3DI1 - chains A and B; structure by X-ray diffraction, 2.20 A resolution.

# Chain A (and B)
Protein: Dihydrodipicolinate synthase
Source organism: Staphylococcus aureus subsp. aureus
Notes: EC 4.2.1.52; chain B of this document is another copy of the same molecule, construct and numbering; everything in this record applies to it too
UniProtKB: Q5HG25 (DAPA_STAAC); residue numbers follow UniProt; this construct covers 1-295
Chain sequence (295 residues; row label = number of the first residue in the row):
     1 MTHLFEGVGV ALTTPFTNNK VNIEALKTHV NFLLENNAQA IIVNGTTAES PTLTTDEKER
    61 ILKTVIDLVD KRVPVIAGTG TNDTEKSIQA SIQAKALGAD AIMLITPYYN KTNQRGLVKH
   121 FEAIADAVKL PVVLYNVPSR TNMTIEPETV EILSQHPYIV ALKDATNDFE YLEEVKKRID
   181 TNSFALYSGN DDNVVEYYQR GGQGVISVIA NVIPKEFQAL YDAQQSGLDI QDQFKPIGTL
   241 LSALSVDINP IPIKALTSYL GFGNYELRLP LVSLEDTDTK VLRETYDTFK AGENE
Not modelled in the structure: 1, 292-295 (chain B: 292-295)
Glycans and other covalent adducts: pyruvic acid (PYR) linked to Lys163
Residues lining bound ligands: pyruvic acid (PYR): Ala11, Gly45, Thr46, Thr47, Met103, Tyr135, Ile206, Val208
Swiss-Prot annotation at these positions:
  - active site: Tyr135 (Proton donor/acceptor), Lys163 (Schiff-base intermediate with substrate)
  - binding site (pyruvate): Thr47, Ile206
  - site (Part of a proton relay during catalysis): Thr46, Tyr109

# Interface between chain A and chain B
Residue-residue contacts (70):
  Thr46(A) with Tyr109(B), hydrogen bond
  Pro51(A) with Asn82(B); Asp83(B); Tyr109(B), hydrophobic; Asn110(B)
  Thr52(A) with Asn82(B); Asp83(B)
  Asn82(A) with Pro51(B); Pro270(B)
  Asp83(A) with Pro51(B); Thr52(B)
  Thr84(A) with Leu269(B), hydrogen bond (side chain-backbone); Pro270(B)
  Ile105(A) with Tyr109(B), hydrophobic
  Pro107(A) with Pro270(B), hydrophobic
  Tyr108(A) with Tyr108(B), hydrophobic; Tyr109(B), hydrophobic
  Tyr109(A) with Thr46(B), hydrogen bond; Pro51(B), hydrophobic; Ile105(B), hydrophobic; Tyr108(B), hydrophobic; Tyr135(B); Arg140(B), hydrogen bond (backbone-side chain)
  Asn110(A) with Pro51(B); Arg140(B), hydrogen bond (backbone-side chain); Ile248(B); Pro270(B)
  Lys111(A) with Ser139(B), hydrogen bond (side chain-backbone); Leu271(B)
  Thr112(A) with Ile248(B); Pro270(B), hydrogen bond (side chain-backbone); Leu271(B)
  Asn113(A) with Asp247(B), hydrogen bond; Val272(B)
  Arg115(A) with Val272(B); Ser273(B), hydrogen bond (side chain-backbone); Glu275(B), salt bridge
  Gly116(A) with Pro270(B)
  Lys119(A) with Leu269(B)
  His120(A) with Pro270(B)
  Tyr135(A) with Tyr109(B)
  Pro138(A) with Asn142(B), hydrogen bond (backbone-side chain)
  Ser139(A) with Lys111(B), hydrogen bond (backbone-side chain); Asn142(B)
  Arg140(A) with Tyr109(B), hydrogen bond (side chain-backbone); Asn110(B), hydrogen bond (side chain-backbone)
  Asn142(A) with Pro138(B); Ser139(B), hydrogen bond (side chain-backbone); Asn142(B)
  Asp247(A) with Asn113(B), hydrogen bond
  Ile248(A) with Asn110(B); Thr112(B); Asn113(B)
  Leu269(A) with Thr84(B), hydrogen bond (backbone-side chain); Lys119(B)
  Pro270(A) with Asn82(B); Thr84(B); Pro107(B), hydrophobic; Asn110(B); Thr112(B), hydrogen bond (backbone-side chain); Gly116(B); His120(B)
  Leu271(A) with Lys111(B); Thr112(B)
  Val272(A) with Asn113(B); Arg115(B); Gly116(B)
  Ser273(A) with Arg115(B), hydrogen bond (backbone-side chain)
  Leu274(A) with Arg115(B)
  Glu275(A) with Arg115(B), salt bridge
Other interface residues (no listed pair), chain A (37 interface residues in all): Gly45, Ser50, Leu53, Lys86, Ile251
Other interface residues (no listed pair), chain B (37 interface residues in all): Gly45, Ser50, Leu53, Lys86, Ile251, Leu274

# In short
The chain A/chain B interface involves 37 residues from each chain; the contacts include 18 hydrogen bonds and
2 salt bridges. Polar pairs include Arg115(A)-Glu275(B), Thr46(A)-Tyr109(B) and Thr84(A)-Leu269(B). Covalently
linked pyruvic acid: at Lys163(A).
Both chains are Dihydrodipicolinate synthase (Staphylococcus aureus subsp. aureus). Entry 3DI1 (Crystal
structure of the Staphylococcus aureus Dihydrodipicolinate synthase-pyruvate complex) was determined by X-ray
diffraction (same publication as 3DI0).
